PDB entry 3QXQ | X-ray diffraction, 2.20 A resolution | chain A

# Chain A
Molecule: Endoglucanase
Source organism: Escherichia coli
Notes: EC 3.2.1.4
Reference sequence: P37651 (GUN_ECOLI); residue numbers follow UniProt; this construct covers 22-368
Chain sequence (355 residues; numbered 22 to 376; the number before each row is that of its first residue):
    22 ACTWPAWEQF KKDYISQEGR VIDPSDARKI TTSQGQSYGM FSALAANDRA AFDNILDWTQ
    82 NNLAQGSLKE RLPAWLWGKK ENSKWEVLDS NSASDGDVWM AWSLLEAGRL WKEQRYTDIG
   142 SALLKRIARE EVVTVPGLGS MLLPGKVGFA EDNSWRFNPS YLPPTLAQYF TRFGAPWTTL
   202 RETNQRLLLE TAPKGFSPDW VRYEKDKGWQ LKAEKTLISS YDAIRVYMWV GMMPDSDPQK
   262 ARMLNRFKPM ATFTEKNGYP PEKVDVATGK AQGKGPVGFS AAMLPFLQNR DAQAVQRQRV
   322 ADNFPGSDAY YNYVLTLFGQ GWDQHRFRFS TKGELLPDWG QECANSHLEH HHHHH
Disordered / not traced: 22, 361-376
Sequence notes: engineered mutation Gln55 (Glu in P37651); expression tag (369-376)
Swiss-Prot annotation at these positions:
  - active site: Asp116 (Nucleophile)
From the paper describing this entry:
  - binding site for beta-D-glucopyranose: Gln55, Trp96, Asp110, Asn112, Ser113, Asp116, Gly169, Phe170, Tyr182, Asp243
  - conformationally variable residues (side-chain flip): Gln55
  - mutagenesis - E55Q: decreased catalytic activity
  - catalytic residues: Asp243 (proposed by the authors, not directly observed)

# In short
From UniProt: active-site residue Asp116. From the paper: the catalytic residue Asp243; E55Q reduces catalytic
activity.
Chain A is Endoglucanase (Escherichia coli); the structure, Structure of the bacterial cellulose synthase
subunit Z in complex with cellopentaose, was determined by X-ray diffraction (same publication as 3QXF).
